Entry 6IRQ (X-ray diffraction, 1.91 A resolution); this record covers chains A and F of the 6 polymer chains in the assembly.

# Chain A
Name: Single-stranded DNA-binding protein
From: Pseudomonas aeruginosa PAO1
UniProtKB: P40947 (SSB_PSEAE); residue numbers follow UniProt; this construct covers 1-115
Amino-acid sequence (121 residues; each row starts with the number of its first residue):
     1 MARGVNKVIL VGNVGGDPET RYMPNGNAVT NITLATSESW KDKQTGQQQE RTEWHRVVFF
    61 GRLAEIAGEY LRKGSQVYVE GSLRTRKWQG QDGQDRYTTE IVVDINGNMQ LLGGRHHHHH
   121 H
Not modelled in the structure: 1-2, 41-48, 114-121
Construct notes: expression tag (116-121)
From the paper describing this entry:
  - binding site for the 25-nt DNA strand (chain F): Arg3, Lys7, Asn13, Thr33, Thr52, Trp54, Arg56, Arg62, Tyr70, Lys73, Met109, Leu111
  - binding site for the 25-nt DNA strand: Lys7, Asn13, Thr33, Thr52, Trp54, Arg56, Arg62, Lys73, Arg86, Trp88, Thr98, Asn106, Met109, Leu111

# Chain F
Molecule: 25-nt DNA strand
Sequence (25 nucleotides; each row starts with the number of its first residue):
     1 TTTTTTTTTT TTTTTTTTTT TTTTT
Not modelled in the structure: 1-3, 5-6, 11, 13-15, 17-18, 21, 25

# How chain A and chain F interact
Pairs across the interface - 13 pairs, chain A then chain F:
  Arg3(A) - DT12(F)  salt bridge to the phosphate
  Lys7(A) - DT16(F)  hydrogen bond to the base
  Arg62(A) - DT19(F)  sugar contact
  Ile66(A) - DT19(F)  base contact
  Tyr70(A) - DT20(F)  hydrogen bond to the phosphate
  Glu80(A) - DT16(F)  hydrogen bond to the base
  Tyr97(A) - DT4(F)  stacking on the base
  Ile105(A) - DT16(F)  sugar contact
  Asn106(A) - DT16(F)  hydrogen bond to the base
  Gly107(A) - DT16(F)  sugar contact
  Met109(A) - DT19(F)  hydrogen bond to the base
  Gln110(A) - DT19(F)  hydrogen bond to the base
  Leu111(A) - DT19(F)  hydrogen bond to the base
Other interface residues (no listed pair), chain A (14 interface residues in all): Asn108

# In short
14 residues of chain A and 5 residues of chain F are in contact, with 7 hydrogen bonds, 1 salt bridge and 1
aromatic stacking contact. Polar contacts include Lys7(A)-DT16(F), Glu80(A)-DT16(F) and Asn106(A)-DT16(F). The
paper reports a binding site for the 25-nt DNA strand at Lys7(A), Asn13(A) and Thr33(A) among others; a
binding site for the 25-nt DNA strand (chain F) at Arg3(A), Lys7(A) and Asn13(A) among others.
Here chain A is Single-stranded DNA-binding protein (Pseudomonas aeruginosa PAO1) and chain F is a 25-nt DNA
strand. Entry 6IRQ (Complexed crystal structure of PaSSB with ssDNA dT25 at 1.91 angstrom resolution) was
determined by X-ray diffraction.
